PDB entry 7Z87 | electron microscopy, 2.91 A resolution | chains B and C of the 5 polymer chains in the assembly

Chain B:
Protein: X-ray repair cross-complementing protein 6
From: Homo sapiens
Notes: EC 3.6.4.-, 4.2.99.-
Reference sequence: P12956 (XRCC6_HUMAN); numbering as in UniProt (aligned over 1-609)
Amino-acid sequence (609 residues; each row starts with the number of its first residue):
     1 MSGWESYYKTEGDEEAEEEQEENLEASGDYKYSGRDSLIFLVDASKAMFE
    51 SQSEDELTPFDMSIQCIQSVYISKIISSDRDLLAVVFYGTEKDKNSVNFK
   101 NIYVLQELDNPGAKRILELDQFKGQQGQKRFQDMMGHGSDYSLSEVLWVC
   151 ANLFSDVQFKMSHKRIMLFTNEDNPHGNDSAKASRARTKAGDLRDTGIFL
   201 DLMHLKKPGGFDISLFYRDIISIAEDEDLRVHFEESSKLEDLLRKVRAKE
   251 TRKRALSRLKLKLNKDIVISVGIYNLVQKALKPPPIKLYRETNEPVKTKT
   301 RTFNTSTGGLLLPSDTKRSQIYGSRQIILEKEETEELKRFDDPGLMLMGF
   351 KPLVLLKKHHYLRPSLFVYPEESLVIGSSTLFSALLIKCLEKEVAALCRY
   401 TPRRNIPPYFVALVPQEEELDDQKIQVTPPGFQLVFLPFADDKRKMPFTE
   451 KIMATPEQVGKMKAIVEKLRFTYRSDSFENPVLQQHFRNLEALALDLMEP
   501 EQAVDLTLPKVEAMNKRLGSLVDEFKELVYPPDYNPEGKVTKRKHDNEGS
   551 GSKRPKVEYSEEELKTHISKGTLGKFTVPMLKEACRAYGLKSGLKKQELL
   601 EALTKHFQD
Not modelled in the structure: 1-30, 223-236, 535-609
UniProt features mapped onto this chain:
  - region: Val578 to Glu583 (Interaction with BAX)
  - active site: Lys31 (Schiff-base intermediate with DNA)
  - modified residue: Ser2 (N-acetylserine), Ser6 (Phosphoserine), Ser27 (Phosphoserine), Lys31 (N6-acetyllysine), Ser51 (Phosphoserine), Ser306 (Phosphoserine), Lys317 (N6-acetyllysine), Lys331 (N6-acetyllysine), Lys338 (N6-acetyllysine), Thr455 (Phosphothreonine), Lys461 (N6-acetyllysine), Ser477 (Phosphoserine), Ser520 (Phosphoserine), Lys539 (N6-acetyllysine), Lys542 (N6-acetyllysine), Lys544 (N6-acetyllysine), Ser550 (Phosphoserine), Lys553 (N6-acetyllysine), Lys556 (N6-acetyllysine), Ser560 (Phosphoserine) and 1 more in UniProt
  - cross-link (Glycyl lysine isopeptide (Lys-Gly)): Lys287 (interchain with G-Cter in SUMO2), Lys317 (interchain with G-Cter in SUMO2), Lys556 (interchain with G-Cter in SUMO2)
  - mutagenesis: Lys31 (K31A: Diminishes the ability to form a Schiff base. Abolishes adduct formation; when associated with A-160 and A-164), Lys160 (K160A: Abolishes adduct formation; when associated with A-31 and A-160), Lys164 (K164A: Abolishes adduct formation; when associated with A-31 and A-164), Lys539 (K539Q: Complete loss of suppression of BAX-induced apoptosis; K539R: No effect on suppression of BAX-induced apoptosis), Lys542 (K542Q: Complete loss of suppression of BAX-induced apoptosis; K542R: No effect on suppression of BAX-induced apoptosis), Lys544 (K544R: No effect on suppression of BAX-induced apoptosis), Lys553 (K553Q: Partial loss of suppression of BAX-induced apoptosis; K553R: No effect on suppression of BAX-induced apoptosis), Lys556 (K556R: No effect on suppression of BAX-induced apoptosis), Lys570 (K570R: Loss of methylation; loss of anti-apoptotic activity; no effect on XRCC5 stabilization)

Chain C:
Protein: X-ray repair cross-complementing protein 5
From: Homo sapiens
Notes: EC 3.6.4.-
Reference sequence: P13010 (XRCC5_HUMAN); numbering as in UniProt (aligned over 1-732)
Amino-acid sequence (732 residues; numbered 1 to 732; the number before each row is that of its first residue):
     1 MVRSGNKAAVVLCMDVGFTMSNSIPGIESPFEQAKKVITMFVQRQVFAEN
    51 KDEIALVLFGTDGTDNPLSGGDQYQNITVHRHLMLPDFDLLEDIESKIQP
   101 GSQQADFLDALIVSMDVIQHETIGKKFEKRHIEIFTDLSSRFSKSQLDII
   151 IHSLKKCDISLQFFLPFSLGKEDGSGDRGDGPFRLGGHGPSFPLKGITEQ
   201 QKEGLEIVKMVMISLEGEDGLDEIYSFSESLRKLCVFKKIERHSIHWPCR
   251 LTIGSNLSIRIAAYKSILQERVKKTWTVVDAKTLKKEDIQKETVYCLNDD
   301 DETEVLKEDIIQGFRYGSDIVPFSKVDEEQMKYKSEGKCFSVLGFCKSSQ
   351 VQRRFFMGNQVLKVFAARDDEAAAVALSSLIHALDDLDMVAIVRYAYDKR
   401 ANPQVGVAFPHIKHNYECLVYVQLPFMEDLRQYMFSSLKNSKKYAPTEAQ
   451 LNAVDALIDSMSLAKKDEKTDTLEDLFPTTKIPNPRFQRLFQCLLHRALH
   501 PREPLPPIQQHIWNMLNPPAEVTTKSQIPLSKIKTLFPLIEAKKKDQVTA
   551 QEIFQDNHEDGPTAKKLKTEQGGAHFSVSSLAEGSVTSVGSVNPAENFRV
   601 LVKQKKASFEEASNQLINHIEQFLDTNETPYFMKSIDCIRAFREEAIKFS
   651 EEQRFNNFLKALQEKVEIKQLNHFWEIVVQDGITLITKEEASGSSVTAEE
   701 AKKFLAPKDKPSGDTAAVFEEGGDVDDLLDMI
Not modelled in the structure: 1-5, 171-180, 556-594, 707-723
UniProt features mapped onto this chain:
  - region: Leu138 to Leu165 (Leucine-zipper)
  - motif: Glu720 to Leu728 (EEXXXDL motif)
  - modified residue: Lys144 (N6-acetyllysine), Ser255 (Phosphoserine), Ser258 (Phosphoserine), Lys265 (N6-acetyllysine), Ser318 (Phosphoserine), Lys332 (N6-acetyllysine), Thr535 (Phosphothreonine), Ser577 (Phosphoserine), Ser579 (Phosphoserine), Ser580 (Phosphoserine), Lys660 (N6-acetyllysine), Lys665 (N6-acetyllysine), Thr715 (Phosphothreonine)
  - cross-link (Glycyl lysine isopeptide (Lys-Gly)): Lys195 (interchain with G-Cter in SUMO2), Lys532 (interchain with G-Cter in SUMO2), Lys534 (interchain with G-Cter in SUMO2), Lys566 (interchain with G-Cter in SUMO2), Lys568 (interchain with G-Cter in SUMO2), Lys669 (interchain with G-Cter in SUMO2), Lys688 (interchain with G-Cter in SUMO2)
  - mutagenesis: Glu720 to Glu721 (Abolishes interaction with PRKDC and its recruitment to sites of DNA damage), Asp726 to Asp727 (Abolishes interaction with PRKDC and its recruitment to sites of DNA damage)

Chain B / chain C interface:
Contacting residue pairs (335):
  Ile75(B) with Tyr316(C); Gly317(C)
  Ile76(B) with Tyr316(C), hydrophobic
  Pro111(B) with Gly317(C); Ser318(C)
  Lys114(B) with Asp319(C), salt bridge
  Ala248(B) with Met427(C); Glu428(C)
  Arg252(B) with Arg431(C); Tyr433(C)
  Lys253(B) with Tyr433(C); Met434(C)
  Leu263(B) with Leu457(C), hydrophobic; Leu530(C)
  Asn264(B) with Met461(C)
  Lys265(B) with Lys534(C)
  Ile267(B) with Leu530(C); Lys534(C)
  Val268(B) with Ile540(C)
  Tyr274(B) with Phe435(C), hydrophobic
  Asn275(B) with Arg431(C); Tyr433(C)
  Leu276(B) with Arg354(C); Leu430(C); Arg431(C), hydrogen bond (backbone-backbone); Tyr433(C), hydrophobic
  Val277(B) with Met357(C), hydrophobic; Pro425(C), hydrophobic; Leu430(C), hydrophobic
  Gln278(B) with Met357(C); Asp429(C); Arg431(C)
  Lys279(B) with Met357(C); Asp429(C)
  Ala280(B) with Glu428(C); Asp429(C)
  Pro283(B) with Phe314(C)
  Pro285(B) with Gln312(C); Gly313(C); Phe314(C), hydrophobic
  Ile286(B) with Ile311(C); Gln312(C); Gly313(C), hydrogen bond (backbone-backbone); Arg315(C)
  Lys287(B) with Tyr295(C); Ile310(C)
  Leu288(B) with Ile310(C); Ile311(C), hydrogen bond (backbone-backbone); Ile320(C), hydrophobic
  Tyr289(B) with Val305(C), hydrophobic; Asp309(C)
  Arg290(B) with Asp309(C), hydrogen bond (backbone-backbone); Ile311(C)
  Glu291(B) with Asp309(C)
  Asn293(B) with Pro322(C)
  Val296(B) with Tyr295(C), hydrophobic; Cys296(C), hydrogen bond (backbone-backbone); Leu297(C), hydrogen bond (backbone-backbone); Val305(C), hydrophobic; Ile310(C), hydrophobic
  Lys297(B) with Cys296(C), hydrogen bond (backbone-side chain); Leu297(C); Asn298(C), hydrogen bond
  Thr298(B) with Thr293(C); Val294(C); Tyr295(C)
  Lys299(B) with Thr293(C); Val294(C), hydrogen bond (backbone-backbone); Cys296(C)
  Thr300(B) with Glu292(C), hydrogen bond (side chain-backbone); Thr293(C), hydrogen bond
  Arg301(B) with Lys291(C); Glu292(C), salt bridge; Val294(C)
  Thr302(B) with Gln290(C); Lys291(C)
  Phe303(B) with Ile289(C); Gln290(C), hydrogen bond (backbone-backbone); Glu292(C)
  Asn304(B) with Asp288(C); Ile289(C); Gln290(C), hydrogen bond
  Thr305(B) with Asp280(C); Asp288(C); Ile289(C)
  Ser306(B) with Asp288(C), hydrogen bond (backbone-side chain)
  Leu311(B) with Ile289(C), hydrophobic
  Asp315(B) with Asp280(C); Ala281(C), hydrogen bond (backbone-backbone)
  Thr316(B) with Val279(C); Asp280(C); Ala281(C)
  Lys317(B) with Thr277(C); Val278(C); Val279(C), hydrogen bond (backbone-backbone)
  Arg318(B) with Trp276(C); Thr277(C); Val278(C)
  Ser319(B) with Trp276(C); Thr277(C), hydrogen bond (backbone-backbone); Val279(C)
  Gln320(B) with Lys274(C); Thr275(C); Trp276(C); Leu494(C)
  Ile321(B) with Glu49(C); Lys274(C), hydrogen bond (backbone-side chain)
  Tyr322(B) with Phe47(C); Glu49(C); Phe88(C); Lys274(C); Leu494(C), hydrophobic
  Gly323(B) with Glu49(C)
  Arg325(B) with Phe88(C); Ala498(C), hydrogen bond (side chain-backbone)
  Gln326(B) with Leu284(C), hydrogen bond (side chain-backbone)
  Ile327(B) with Leu494(C)
  Ile328(B) with Leu284(C), hydrophobic; Arg497(C), hydrogen bond (backbone-side chain)
  Leu329(B) with Trp276(C), hydrophobic; Arg497(C)
  Glu333(B) with Arg497(C), salt bridge; Leu505(C)
  Thr334(B) with Trp276(C), hydrogen bond
  Glu336(B) with Leu505(C)
  Leu337(B) with Arg489(C), hydrogen bond (backbone-side chain); Leu490(C), hydrophobic
  Lys338(B) with Arg486(C)
  Arg339(B) with Ile508(C); Thr549(C)
  Phe340(B) with Pro485(C), hydrophobic; Arg489(C); Trp513(C)
  Asp341(B) with Trp513(C)
  Asp342(B) with Gln547(C)
  Pro343(B) with Gln547(C)
  Met348(B) with Leu463(C); Phe477(C), hydrophobic; Leu516(C); Pro518(C)
  Gly349(B) with Met461(C); Leu463(C)
  Phe350(B) with Ile458(C), hydrophobic; Met461(C), hydrogen bond (backbone-backbone); Ser462(C); Leu463(C), hydrogen bond (backbone-backbone)
  Lys351(B) with Leu463(C); Leu476(C), hydrogen bond (side chain-backbone); Phe477(C), hydrogen bond (side chain-backbone)
  Pro352(B) with Ala464(C); Leu473(C), hydrophobic
  Val354(B) with Leu473(C), hydrophobic
  Leu355(B) with Glu474(C); Asp475(C)
  Lys358(B) with Arg353(C); Phe409(C)
  His359(B) with Ile267(C); His411(C), hydrogen bond
  His360(B) with Ile267(C); Thr480(C)
  Tyr361(B) with Ile267(C); Phe356(C); Met357(C), hydrogen bond (side chain-backbone); Gly358(C), hydrogen bond (side chain-backbone); Val361(C); Val422(C), hydrophobic
  Leu362(B) with Gln269(C); Gly358(C); Asn359(C)
  Pro364(B) with Gly358(C)
  Phe367(B) with Phe435(C), hydrophobic
  Tyr369(B) with Phe435(C), hydrophobic; Ser436(C), hydrogen bond (side chain-backbone)
  Leu374(B) with Ala542(C)
  Val375(B) with Ile540(C), hydrophobic; Glu541(C); Ala542(C); Lys543(C)
  Ile376(B) with Leu539(C); Ile540(C); Glu541(C); Ala542(C)
  Ser379(B) with Tyr444(C)
  Thr380(B) with Gln450(C); Phe537(C)
  Leu381(B) with Ile533(C), hydrophobic; Phe537(C), hydrophobic; Ile540(C), hydrophobic
  Phe382(B) with Leu438(C), hydrophobic
  Ser383(B) with Tyr444(C); Pro446(C)
  Ala384(B) with Val454(C), hydrophobic; Phe537(C), hydrophobic
  Leu385(B) with Val454(C), hydrophobic
  Lys388(B) with Leu451(C); Val454(C); Asp455(C); Ile458(C)
  Cys389(B) with Ile458(C), hydrophobic
  Lys392(B) with Asp455(C), salt bridge; Ile458(C); Asp459(C), salt bridge
  Leu397(B) with Leu463(C), hydrophobic; Phe477(C), hydrophobic; Thr479(C)
  Arg399(B) with Trp513(C); Leu516(C), hydrogen bond (side chain-backbone); Asn517(C), hydrogen bond
  Arg404(B) with Gln547(C)
  Pro407(B) with Arg486(C)
  Phe410(B) with Phe477(C), hydrophobic; Thr479(C); Ile482(C), hydrophobic
  Gln416(B) with Arg354(C)
  Glu418(B) with Ser437(C), hydrogen bond
  Gln426(B) with Met434(C)
  Val427(B) with Arg354(C), hydrogen bond (backbone-side chain)
  Thr428(B) with Arg354(C)
  Pro429(B) with Phe435(C), hydrophobic
  Gln433(B) with Arg354(C)
  Leu437(B) with Thr479(C)
  Pro438(B) with Ile267(C), hydrophobic; Thr479(C); Thr480(C)
  Phe439(B) with Thr479(C); Thr480(C); Lys481(C), hydrogen bond (backbone-backbone); Ile482(C); Pro483(C); Asn484(C); Pro485(C)
  Ala440(B) with Leu234(C), hydrophobic; Lys481(C); Ile482(C), hydrogen bond (backbone-backbone); Pro483(C), hydrophobic
  Asp441(B) with Glu270(C); Phe487(C)
  Asp442(B) with Ile267(C); Leu268(C), hydrogen bond (backbone-backbone); Glu270(C), hydrogen bond (side chain-backbone)
  Lys443(B) with Ile267(C); Thr480(C), hydrogen bond (side chain-backbone)
  Arg444(B) with Ser244(C); Leu268(C); Glu270(C), salt bridge
  Lys445(B) with Lys238(C)
  Met446(B) with His243(C), hydrogen bond (backbone-side chain); Tyr264(C), hydrophobic; Lys363(C); Phe365(C), hydrophobic
  Pro447(B) with His243(C); Tyr264(C)
  Phe448(B) with Phe365(C), hydrophobic; Tyr416(C)
  Glu450(B) with Arg368(C)
  Lys451(B) with Lys413(C); His414(C), hydrogen bond (side chain-backbone); Asn415(C); Tyr416(C)
  Ile452(B) with Glu371(C); Val375(C), hydrophobic; Ser378(C), hydrogen bond (backbone-side chain)
  Met453(B) with Val375(C); His382(C)
  Ala454(B) with Val375(C); Ser378(C); Ser379(C)
  Gln458(B) with Ser379(C)
  Val459(B) with Ser379(C); His382(C); Ala383(C)
  Met462(B) with Ser379(C); Ala383(C), hydrophobic
  Lys463(B) with Ala383(C); Asp386(C), salt bridge
  Val466(B) with Phe345(C), hydrophobic; Met389(C), hydrophobic
  Glu467(B) with Leu387(C)
  Leu469(B) with Phe345(C)
  Arg470(B) with Phe345(C); Lys347(C); Met389(C)
  Phe471(B) with Leu343(C); Gly344(C); Phe345(C), hydrogen bond (backbone-backbone); Cys346(C)
  Thr472(B) with Gln350(C)
  Tyr473(B) with Cys346(C), hydrophobic; Gln350(C); Leu424(C)
  Arg474(B) with Pro425(C); Leu430(C)
  Asp476(B) with Leu430(C)
  Ser477(B) with Met427(C)
  Phe478(B) with Phe426(C)
  Glu479(B) with Met427(C); Glu428(C)
  Asn480(B) with Phe426(C); Glu428(C), hydrogen bond (backbone-side chain)
  Pro481(B) with Tyr333(C), hydrophobic; Pro403(C), hydrophobic
  Val482(B) with Tyr333(C), hydrophobic; Asn402(C); Pro403(C)
  Leu483(B) with Glu428(C)
  Gln484(B) with Glu428(C)
  Gln485(B) with Tyr333(C)
  His486(B) with Phe314(C)
  Asn489(B) with Met331(C), hydrogen bond (side chain-backbone)
  Leu490(B) with Phe314(C), hydrophobic; Tyr316(C), hydrophobic; Val321(C), hydrophobic
  Glu491(B) with Tyr316(C)
  Leu493(B) with Val321(C), hydrophobic; Pro322(C); Phe323(C), hydrophobic; Met331(C), hydrophobic
  Ala494(B) with Tyr316(C), hydrophobic; Val321(C), hydrophobic
  Asp505(B) with Tyr333(C)
  Thr507(B) with Leu343(C); Arg394(C)
  Leu508(B) with Leu343(C)
  Pro509(B) with Ser341(C); Leu343(C), hydrophobic
  Val511(B) with Gly254(C)
  Met514(B) with Gly254(C)
  Asn515(B) with Gly254(C); Ser255(C), hydrogen bond (side chain-backbone); Asn256(C), hydrogen bond
  Val522(B) with Leu257(C), hydrophobic
  Phe525(B) with Ser379(C)
  Lys526(B) with Asn256(C), hydrogen bond (side chain-backbone); Leu257(C)
  Tyr530(B) with Ala372(C), hydrophobic
Other interface residues (no listed pair), chain B (182 interface residues in all): Gly112, Ala113, Ile116, Lys249, Lys260, Ile269, Lys282, Pro284, Leu347, Arg363, Ser365, Pro370, Glu372, Gly377, Leu386, Ile387, Glu391, Pro408, Glu417, Lys424, Pro430, Pro500
Other interface residues (no listed pair), chain C (177 interface residues in all): Val46, Arg242, Ile253, Lys265, Ser266, Glu302, Glu308, Lys332, Val342, Val351, Gln360, Ala376, Leu380, Ile392, Val405, Glu417, Val420, Lys439, Pro478, Cys493, Ile512, Pro538, Lys545

Summary:
182 residues of chain B and 177 residues of chain C are in contact, with 49 hydrogen bonds and 7 salt bridges.
Polar contacts include Lys114(B)-Asp319(C), Arg301(B)-Glu292(C) and Glu333(B)-Arg497(C).
Chain B is X-ray repair cross-complementing protein 6 and chain C is X-ray repair cross-complementing protein
5, both from Homo sapiens; the structure, DNA-PK in the active state, was determined by electron microscopy
(same publication as 7Z88).
